PDB entry 6H0V | X-ray diffraction, 2.20 A resolution | chain A

[Chain A]
Protein: Bile salt-activated lipase
From: Homo sapiens
Notes: EC 3.1.1.13, 3.1.1.3
Reference sequence: P19835 (CEL_HUMAN); residues 2-533 here correspond to UniProt positions 22-553 (UniProt number = residue number + 20)
Sequence (547 residues; row label = number of the first residue in the row; numbers below 1 keep their minus sign (His-13 is residue -13)):
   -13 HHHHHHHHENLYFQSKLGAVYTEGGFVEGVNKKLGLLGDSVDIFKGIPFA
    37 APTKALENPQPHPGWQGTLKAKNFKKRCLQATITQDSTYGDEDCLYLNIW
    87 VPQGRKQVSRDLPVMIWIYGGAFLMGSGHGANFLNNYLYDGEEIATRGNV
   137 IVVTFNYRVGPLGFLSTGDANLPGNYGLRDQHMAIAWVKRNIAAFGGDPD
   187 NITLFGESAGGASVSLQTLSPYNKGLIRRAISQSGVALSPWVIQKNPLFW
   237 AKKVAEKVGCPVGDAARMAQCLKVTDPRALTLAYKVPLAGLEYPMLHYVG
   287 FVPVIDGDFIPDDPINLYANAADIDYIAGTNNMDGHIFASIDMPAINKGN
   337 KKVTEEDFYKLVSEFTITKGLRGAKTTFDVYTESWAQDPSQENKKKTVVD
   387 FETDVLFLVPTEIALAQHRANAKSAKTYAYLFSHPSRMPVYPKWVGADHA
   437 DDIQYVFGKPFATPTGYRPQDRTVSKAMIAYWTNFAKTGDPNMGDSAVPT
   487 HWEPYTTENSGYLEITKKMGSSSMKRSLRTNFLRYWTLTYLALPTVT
Not modelled in the structure: -13 to 0, 119-122, 424-431
Sequence notes: expression tag (-13 to 1); engineered mutation Asp186 (Asn206 in P19835), Asp298 (Ala318 in P19835)
Modified / non-standard residues: Ser194 (O-[(R)-(dimethylamino)(ethoxy)phosphoryl]-L-serine; SUN)
Disulfides: Cys64-Cys80, Cys246-Cys257
Metal / ion sites: Zn2+ site 1: His48 (together with acetate ion); Zn2+ site 2: Asp77, Glu78, Asp476; Zn2+ site 3: Asp79, His487, Glu489 (together with acetate ion); Zn2+ site 4 near His115 (its only coordinating residue here); Zn2+ site 5: His168, Glu342 (together with acetate ion)
Curated features (UniProtKB/Swiss-Prot):
  - active site (Charge relay system): Asp320, His435
  - glycosylation: Asn187 (N-linked (GlcNAc...) (complex) asparagine)

[Overview]
Asp77, Glu78 and Asp476 coordinate Zn2+ site 2. Asp79, His487 and Glu489 coordinate Zn2+ site 3. Curated
annotation (UniProt) lists active-site residues Asp320 and His435.
Chain A is Bile salt-activated lipase (Homo sapiens); the structure, Crystal structure of tabun surrogate
NEDPA inhibited recombinant human bile salt activated lipase, was determined by X-ray diffraction (same
publication as 6H0T, 6H18, 6H19 and 6H1A).
